PDB entry 7R5M | electron microscopy, 3.30 A resolution | chains A and L of the 9 polymer chains in the assembly

[Chain A (and L)]
Name: Dihydrolipoyllysine-residue acetyltransferase component of pyruvate dehydrogenase complex, mitochondrial
Organism: Neurospora crassa
Notes: EC 2.3.1.12; chain L of this document is another copy of the same molecule, construct and numbering; everything in this record applies to it too
UniProt: P20285 (ODP2_NEUCR); residue numbers follow UniProt; this construct covers 225-458
Sequence (235 residues; row label = number of the first residue in the row):
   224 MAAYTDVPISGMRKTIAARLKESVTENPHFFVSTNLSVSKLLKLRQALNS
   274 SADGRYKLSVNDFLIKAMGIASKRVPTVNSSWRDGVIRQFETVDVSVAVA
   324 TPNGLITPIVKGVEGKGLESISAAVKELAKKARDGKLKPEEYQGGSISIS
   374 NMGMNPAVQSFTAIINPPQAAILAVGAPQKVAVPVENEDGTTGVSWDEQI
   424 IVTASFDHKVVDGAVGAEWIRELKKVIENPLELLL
Unresolved in the structure: 224-225 (chain L: 224-254, 302-312, 321-329, 356-369, 381-395, 427-437)
Sequence notes: initiating methionine (224)
Swiss-Prot annotation at these positions:
  - active site: His431, Asp435

[Chain A / chain L interface]
Contacting residue pairs (12; chain A residue first):
  Leu267(A) with Leu454(L), hydrophobic
  Tyr279(A) with Leu458(L), hydrophobic
  Arg297(A) with Arg278(L)
  Gly338(A) with Gly338(L)
  Gly340(A) with Leu457(L)
  Glu342(A) with Leu458(L)
  Leu454(A) with Leu267(L), hydrophobic; Leu271(L), hydrophobic
  Leu456(A) with Leu457(L)
  Leu457(A) with Leu456(L), hydrophobic; Leu457(L), hydrophobic
  Leu458(A) with Tyr279(L), hydrophobic
Also at the interface, not in a pair above, chain A (17 interface residues in all): Ala270, Leu271, Ser274, Arg278, Leu341, Lys448, Glu455
Also at the interface, not in a pair above, chain L (15 interface residues in all): Ala270, Ser274, Gly340, Leu341, Glu342, Glu455

[Summary]
Chain A and chain L form an interface of 17 and 15 residues respectively. UniProt lists active-site residues
His431(A) and Asp435(A) on chain A.
Chain A and chain L are both Dihydrolipoyllysine-residue acetyltransferase component of pyruvate dehydrogenase
complex, mitochondrial (Neurospora crassa); the structure, Core-binding domain of fungal E3-binding domain
bound to the pyruvate dehydrogenase E2 core, was determined by electron microscopy, deposited together with
8OHS.
